1ORW - chains A and B of the 4 polymer chains in the assembly; structure by X-ray diffraction, 2.84 A resolution.

[Chain A (and B)]
Molecule: dipeptidyl peptidase IV
From: Sus scrofa
Notes: EC 3.4.14.5; fragment: extracellular domain; chain B of this document is another copy of the same molecule, construct and numbering; everything in this record applies to it too
Amino-acid sequence (728 residues; numbered 39 to 766; the number before each row is that of its first residue):
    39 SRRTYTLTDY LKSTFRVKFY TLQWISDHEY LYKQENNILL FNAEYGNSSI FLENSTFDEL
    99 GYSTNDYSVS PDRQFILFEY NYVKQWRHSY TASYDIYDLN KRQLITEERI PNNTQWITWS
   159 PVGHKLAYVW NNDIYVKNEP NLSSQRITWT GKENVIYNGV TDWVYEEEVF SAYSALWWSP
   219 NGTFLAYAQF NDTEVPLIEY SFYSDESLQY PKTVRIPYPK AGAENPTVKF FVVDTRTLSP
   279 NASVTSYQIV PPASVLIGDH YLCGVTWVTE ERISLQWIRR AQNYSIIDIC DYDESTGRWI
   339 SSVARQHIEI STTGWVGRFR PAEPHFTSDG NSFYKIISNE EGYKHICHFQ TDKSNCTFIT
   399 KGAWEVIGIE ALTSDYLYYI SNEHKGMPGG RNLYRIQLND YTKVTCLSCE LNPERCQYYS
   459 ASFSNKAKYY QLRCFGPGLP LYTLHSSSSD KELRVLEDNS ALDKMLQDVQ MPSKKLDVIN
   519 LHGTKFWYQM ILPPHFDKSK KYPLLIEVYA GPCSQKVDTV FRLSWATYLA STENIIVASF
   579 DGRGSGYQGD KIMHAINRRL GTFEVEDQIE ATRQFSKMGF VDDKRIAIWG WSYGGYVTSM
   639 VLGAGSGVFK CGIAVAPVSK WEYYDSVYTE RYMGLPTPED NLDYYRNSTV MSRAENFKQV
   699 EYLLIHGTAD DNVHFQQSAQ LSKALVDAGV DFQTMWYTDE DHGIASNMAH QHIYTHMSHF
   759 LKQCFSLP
Cystine bridges: C385-C394, C444-C447, C454-C472, C649-C762
Covalently attached groups: glycan linked to N85, N92, N279, N321; N-acetylglucosamine (NAG) linked to N229, N685; (2S)-pyrrolidin-2-ylmethylamine (P2Y) linked to S630
Small-molecule neighbours:
  - N-acetylglucosamine (NAG; 2-acetamido-2-deoxy-beta-D-glucopyranose): Y285, V288, L294
  - (2S)-pyrrolidin-2-ylmethylamine / iodo-phenylalanine: R125, E205, E206, S209, F357, R358, Y547, Y631, V656, W659, Y662, Y666, N710, V711, H740
From the paper describing this entry:
  - binding site for (2S)-pyrrolidin-2-ylmethylamine: S630, V656, W659, Y662, Y666, V711
  - specificity-determining residues: Y662 (proposed by the authors, not directly observed)
  - binding site for iodo-phenylalanine: R125, E205, E206, R358, N710
  - specificity-determining residues: R125, E205, E206
  - catalytic residues: R125 (proposed by the authors, not directly observed)

[Chain A / chain B interface]
Pairs across the interface (112):
  P234(A) - Y248(B)
  L235(A) - Y248(B)
  I236(A) - P249(B)
  E237(A) - S239(B)
  E237(A) - T251(B)  hydrogen bond
  E237(A) - R253(B)  salt bridge
  Y238(A) - S239(B)
  S239(A) - E237(B)
  S239(A) - Y238(B)
  Y241(A) - F713(B)
  Y241(A) - Q714(B)
  Y241(A) - A717(B)  hydrophobic
  Y241(A) - Q718(B)
  S242(A) - Q718(B)
  S242(A) - K721(B)  hydrogen bond (backbone-side chain)
  D243(A) - Q718(B)
  E244(A) - K658(B)  salt bridge
  E244(A) - Y661(B)  hydrogen bond (backbone-side chain)
  E244(A) - M689(B)
  E244(A) - Q718(B)
  L246(A) - Y661(B)
  L246(A) - Q714(B)
  Q247(A) - K258(B)
  Q247(A) - A259(B)
  Q247(A) - E660(B)
  Q247(A) - Y661(B)
  Q247(A) - Q714(B)  hydrogen bond (backbone-side chain)
  Y248(A) - P234(B)
  Y248(A) - L235(B)
  Y248(A) - Y256(B)  hydrogen bond (side chain-backbone)
  Y248(A) - P257(B)
  Y248(A) - K258(B)  hydrogen bond (side chain-backbone)
  Y248(A) - A261(B)
  P249(A) - I236(B)
  P249(A) - Q714(B)
  T251(A) - E237(B)  hydrogen bond
  R253(A) - E237(B)  salt bridge
  R253(A) - R253(B)
  Y256(A) - Y248(B)  hydrogen bond (backbone-side chain)
  P257(A) - Y248(B)
  K258(A) - Q247(B)
  K258(A) - Y248(B)  hydrogen bond (backbone-side chain)
  A259(A) - Q247(B)
  A261(A) - Y248(B)
  K658(A) - E244(B)  hydrogen bond (side chain-backbone)
  K658(A) - S245(B)
  E660(A) - Q247(B)
  Y661(A) - E244(B)  hydrogen bond (side chain-backbone)
  Y661(A) - L246(B)
  M689(A) - E244(B)
  F713(A) - Y241(B)
  F713(A) - W734(B)
  Q714(A) - Y241(B)
  Q714(A) - L246(B)
  Q714(A) - Q247(B)  hydrogen bond (side chain-backbone)
  Q714(A) - P249(B)
  S716(A) - W734(B)
  A717(A) - Y241(B)  hydrophobic
  A717(A) - W734(B)
  A717(A) - T736(B)  hydrogen bond (backbone-side chain)
  Q718(A) - Y241(B)
  Q718(A) - S242(B)
  Q718(A) - D243(B)
  Q718(A) - E244(B)
  S720(A) - W734(B)  hydrogen bond
  S720(A) - T736(B)  hydrogen bond
  K721(A) - S242(B)  hydrogen bond (side chain-backbone)
  K721(A) - E244(B)
  K721(A) - T736(B)
  K721(A) - D737(B)
  V724(A) - Y735(B)  hydrophobic
  V724(A) - M746(B)
  V724(A) - A747(B)
  V724(A) - H750(B)
  D725(A) - M746(B)
  V728(A) - H750(B)  hydrogen bond (backbone-side chain)
  D729(A) - H750(B)
  D729(A) - H754(B)  salt bridge
  D729(A) - H757(B)  salt bridge
  F730(A) - M733(B)
  F730(A) - H750(B)
  F730(A) - H754(B)
  Q731(A) - Q731(B)
  Q731(A) - M733(B)
  T732(A) - T732(B)  hydrogen bond (side chain-backbone)
  T732(A) - M733(B)  hydrogen bond (side chain-backbone)
  T732(A) - W734(B)
  M733(A) - F730(B)
  M733(A) - T732(B)
  M733(A) - W734(B)
  W734(A) - L702(B)  hydrophobic
  W734(A) - F713(B)  hydrophobic
  W734(A) - S716(B)
  W734(A) - A717(B)
  W734(A) - S720(B)  hydrogen bond
  W734(A) - T732(B)
  W734(A) - M733(B)
  W734(A) - W734(B)  hydrophobic
  T736(A) - A717(B)  hydrogen bond (side chain-backbone)
  T736(A) - S720(B)  hydrogen bond
  T736(A) - K721(B)
  D737(A) - K721(B)
  M746(A) - V724(B)
  M746(A) - D725(B)
  A747(A) - V724(B)  hydrophobic
  H750(A) - V724(B)
  H750(A) - V728(B)  hydrogen bond (side chain-backbone)
  H750(A) - D729(B)
  H750(A) - F730(B)
  H754(A) - D729(B)  salt bridge
  H754(A) - F730(B)
  H757(A) - D729(B)  salt bridge
Other interface residues (no listed pair), chain A (53 interface residues in all): S245, T687, L702, G727, Y735
Other interface residues (no listed pair), chain B (53 interface residues in all): T687, G727

[In short]
The chain A/chain B interface involves 53 residues from each chain, with 23 hydrogen bonds and 7 salt bridges.
Polar contacts include E237(A)-R253(B), E244(A)-K658(B) and D729(A)-H754(B). Chain A binds
(2S)-pyrrolidin-2-ylmethylamine / iodo-phenylalanine and N-acetylglucosamine. The paper reports the catalytic
residue R125(A); a binding site for (2S)-pyrrolidin-2-ylmethylamine at S630(A), V656(A) and W659(A) among
others.
Chain A and chain B are both dipeptidyl peptidase IV (Sus scrofa); the structure, Crystal Structure of Porcine
Dipeptidyl Peptidase IV (CD26) in Complex with a Peptidomimetic Inhibitor, was determined by X-ray
diffraction.
